1LO9 - chain A; structure by X-ray diffraction, 2.80 A resolution.

# Chain A
Molecule: 4-hydroxybenzoyl-CoA Thioesterase
Organism: Pseudomonas sp. CBS3
Notes: EC 3.1.2.23
UniProtKB: P56653 (4HBT_PSEUC); numbering as in UniProt (aligned over 1-141)
Amino-acid sequence (141 residues; row label = number of the first residue in the row):
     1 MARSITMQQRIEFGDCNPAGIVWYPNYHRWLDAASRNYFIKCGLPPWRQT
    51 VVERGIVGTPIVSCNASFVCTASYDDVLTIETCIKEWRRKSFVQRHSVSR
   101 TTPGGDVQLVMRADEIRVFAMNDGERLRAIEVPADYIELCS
Disordered / not traced: 1
Sequence notes: engineered mutation Asn17 (Asp in P56653); conflict Tyr24 (Phe in P56653)
Ligand contacts: 4-hydroxybenzoyl coenzyme A (BCA): Phe13, Asn17, Ile21, Val22, Trp23, Tyr24, Tyr27, Asp32, Trp47, Gly58, Thr59, Pro60, Ile61, Val62, Ser63, Ser67, Phe68, Val69, Cys70, Thr71, Arg88, Arg89, Lys90, Ser91, Ile116, Arg117, Val118, Leu127, Arg128, Ala129
UniProt features mapped onto this chain:
  - binding site (substrate): Trp47, Thr59 to Ile61, Lys90
From the paper describing this entry:
  - mutagenesis - D17N: decreased catalytic activity on 4-hydroxybenzoyl-CoA
  - binding site for 4-hydroxybenzoyl coenzyme A: Asn17
  - catalytic residues: Tyr24 (proposed by the authors, not directly observed)

# Overview
Chain A binds 4-hydroxybenzoyl coenzyme A. UniProt lists 5 substrate-binding residues. From the paper: the
catalytic residue Tyr24; D17N reduces catalytic activity on 4-hydroxybenzoyl-CoA.
Chain A is 4-hydroxybenzoyl-CoA Thioesterase (Pseudomonas sp. CBS3); the structure, X-ray crystal structure of
4-hydroxybenzoyl CoA thioesterase mutant D17N complexed with 4-hydroxybenzoyl CoA, was determined by X-ray
diffraction (same publication as 1LO8 and 1LO7).
